2WIN - chains A and B of the 8 polymer chains in the assembly; structure by X-ray diffraction, 3.90 A resolution.

Chain A:
Protein: Complement C3 beta chain
From: Homo sapiens
Notes: fragment: complement c3b beta chain, residues 23-667
UniProtKB: P01024 (CO3_HUMAN); residues 1-645 here correspond to UniProt positions 23-667 (UniProt number = residue number + 22)
Sequence (645 residues; each row starts with the number of its first residue):
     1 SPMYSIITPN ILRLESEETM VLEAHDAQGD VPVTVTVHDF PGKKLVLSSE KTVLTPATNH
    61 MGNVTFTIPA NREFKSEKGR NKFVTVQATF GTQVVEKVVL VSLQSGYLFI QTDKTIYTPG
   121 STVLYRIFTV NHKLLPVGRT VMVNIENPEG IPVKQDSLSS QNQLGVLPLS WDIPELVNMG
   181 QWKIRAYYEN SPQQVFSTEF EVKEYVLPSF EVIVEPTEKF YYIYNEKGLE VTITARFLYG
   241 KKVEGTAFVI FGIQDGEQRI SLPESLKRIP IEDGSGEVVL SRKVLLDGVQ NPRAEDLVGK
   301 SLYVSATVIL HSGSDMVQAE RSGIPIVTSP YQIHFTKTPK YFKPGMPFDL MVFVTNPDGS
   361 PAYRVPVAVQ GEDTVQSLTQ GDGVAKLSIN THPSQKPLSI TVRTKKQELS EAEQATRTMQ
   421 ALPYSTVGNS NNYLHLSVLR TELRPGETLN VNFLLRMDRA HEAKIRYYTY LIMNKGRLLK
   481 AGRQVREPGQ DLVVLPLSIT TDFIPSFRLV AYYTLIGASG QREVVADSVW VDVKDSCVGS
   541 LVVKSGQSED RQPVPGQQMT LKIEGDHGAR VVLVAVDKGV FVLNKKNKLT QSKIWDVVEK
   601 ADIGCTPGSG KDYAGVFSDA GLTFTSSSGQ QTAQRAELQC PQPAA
Not modelled in the structure: 73-77, 291-292
Cystine bridges: Cys605-Cys640
Covalently attached groups: N-acetylglucosamine (NAG) linked to Asn63

Chain B:
Protein: Complement C3B alpha' chain
From: Homo sapiens
Notes: fragment: complement c3b alpha' chain, residues 749-1663
UniProtKB: P01024 (CO3_HUMAN); residues 727-1641 here correspond to UniProt positions 749-1663 (UniProt number = residue number + 22)
Sequence (915 residues; each row starts with the number of its first residue):
   727 SNLDEDIIAE ENIVSRSEFP ESWLWNVEDL KEPPKNGIST KLMNIFLKDS ITTWEILAVS
   787 MSDKKGICVA DPFEVTVMQD FFIDLRLPYS VVRNEQVEIR AVLYNYRQNQ ELKVRVELLH
   847 NPAFCSLATT KRRHQQTVTI PPKSSLSVPY VIVPLKTGLQ EVEVKAAVYH HFISDGVRKS
   907 LKVVPEGIRM NKTVAVRTLD PERLGREGVQ KEDIPPADLS DQVPDTESET RILLQGTPVA
   967 QMTEDAVDAE RLKHLIVTPS GCGEQNMIGM TPTVIAVHYL DETEQWEKFG LEKRQGALEL
  1027 IKKGYTQQLA FRQPSSAFAA FVKRAPSTWL TAYVVKVFSL AVNLIAIDSQ VLCGAVKWLI
  1087 LEKQKPDGVF QEDAPVIHQE MIGGLRNNNE KDMALTAFVL ISLQEAKDIC EEQVNSLPGS
  1147 ITKAGDFLEA NYMNLQRSYT VAIAGYALAQ MGRLKGPLLN KFLTTAKDKN RWEDPGKQLY
  1207 NVEATSYALL ALLQLKDFDF VPPVVRWLNE QRYYGGGYGS TQATFMVFQA LAQYQKDAPD
  1267 HQELNLDVSL QLPSRSSKIT HRIHWESASL LRSEETKENE GFTVTAEGKG QGTLSVVTMY
  1327 HAKAKDQLTC NKFDLKVTIK PAPETEKRPQ DAKNTMILEI CTRYRGDQDA TMSILDISMM
  1387 TGFAPDTDDL KQLANGVDRY ISKYELDKAF SDRNTLIIYL DKVSHSEDDC LAFKVHQYFN
  1447 VELIQPGAVK VYAYYNLEES CTRFYHPEKE DGKLNKLCRD ELCRCAEENC FIQKSDDKVT
  1507 LEERLDKACE PGVDYVYKTR LVKVQLSNDF DEYIMAIEQT IKSGSDEVQV GQQRTFISPI
  1567 KCREALKLEE KKHYLMWGLS SDFWGEKPNL SYIIGKDTWV EHWPEEDECQ DEENQKQCQD
  1627 LGAFTESMVV FGCPN
Not modelled in the structure: 727-728, 1042-1045, 1352-1357, 1499-1500
Cystine bridges: Cys851-Cys1491, Cys1079-Cys1136, Cys1336-Cys1467, Cys1367-Cys1436, Cys1484-Cys1489, Cys1496-Cys1568, Cys1515-Cys1639, Cys1615-Cys1624
Covalently attached groups: N-acetylglucosamine (NAG) linked to Asn917
Metal / ion sites: Mg2+: Asn1641 (shared with 3 residues of chain L)
What the authors report for this chain:
  - Mg2+ coordination: Asn1641

Chain A / chain B interface:
Pairs across the interface - 216 pairs, chain A then chain B:
  Phe40(A) with Leu1017(B), hydrophobic; Arg1020(B)
  Pro41(A) with Asp1007(B); Arg1020(B)
  Gly42(A) with Arg1020(B)
  Arg80(A) with Glu1010(B), salt bridge
  Phe83(A) with Glu1013(B); Leu1017(B), hydrophobic
  Glu96(A) with Gln1021(B), hydrogen bond
  Val98(A) with Leu1017(B), hydrophobic
  Gln111(A) with Leu783(B)
  Asp113(A) with Ser748(B), hydrogen bond; Trp751(B)
  Lys114(A) with Glu747(B), salt bridge; Ser748(B)
  Pro119(A) with Tyr815(B); Lys908(B), hydrogen bond (backbone-side chain)
  Leu124(A) with Trp751(B)
  Arg126(A) with Trp751(B)
  Phe128(A) with Val785(B), hydrophobic; Met787(B), hydrophobic
  Val130(A) with Met787(B), hydrophobic
  Leu134(A) with Gly792(B); Ile793(B), hydrogen bond (backbone-backbone)
  Leu135(A) with Asp789(B); Gly792(B)
  Pro136(A) with Ser788(B); Asp789(B)
  Ile151(A) with Leu1297(B), hydrophobic
  Pro152(A) with Ser1299(B)
  Val153(A) with Arg957(B)
  Leu164(A) with Met787(B)
  Gly165(A) with Met787(B)
  Glu175(A) with Lys908(B), salt bridge; Arg915(B), hydrogen bond (backbone-side chain)
  Leu176(A) with Glu953(B); Ser954(B); Glu955(B); Met1325(B); His1327(B)
  Val177(A) with Arg915(B), hydrogen bond (backbone-side chain); Met1325(B)
  Asn178(A) with Met1325(B)
  Met179(A) with Arg915(B), hydrogen bond
  Glu204(A) with Tyr815(B)
  Tyr205(A) with Glu747(B), hydrogen bond; Tyr815(B)
  Val206(A) with Leu813(B); Tyr815(B)
  Leu207(A) with Glu747(B); Arg812(B), hydrogen bond (backbone-side chain)
  Pro208(A) with Arg812(B)
  Ser209(A) with Asp810(B); Arg812(B)
  Phe237(A) with Tyr830(B); Tyr832(B)
  Leu238(A) with Thr778(B); Thr779(B), hydrogen bond (backbone-side chain)
  Tyr239(A) with Ile777(B); Thr779(B); Thr802(B); Met804(B); Phe808(B); Tyr830(B); Tyr832(B), hydrogen bond
  Lys241(A) with Met804(B); Tyr832(B)
  Thr246(A) with Tyr1425(B), hydrogen bond
  Phe248(A) with Met1378(B), hydrophobic; Tyr1425(B), hydrophobic; Tyr1460(B), hydrophobic
  Ile250(A) with Tyr1460(B)
  Leu266(A) with Met1378(B), hydrophobic; Tyr1460(B)
  Arg268(A) with Met1378(B), hydrogen bond; Tyr1406(B); Asp1427(B), salt bridge
  Pro270(A) with Tyr1406(B)
  Thr307(A) with Tyr1460(B)
  Ile309(A) with Tyr1458(B)
  Leu310(A) with Ile1423(B)
  His311(A) with Ser1408(B), hydrogen bond; Tyr1410(B); Glu1411(B); Ile1423(B)
  Ser312(A) with Arg826(B); Ser873(B); Ile1423(B)
  Gly313(A) with Asp1382(B); Ile1423(B)
  Ser314(A) with Arg826(B); Val828(B); Ser873(B)
  Asp315(A) with Arg812(B), salt bridge
  Met316(A) with Tyr1460(B)
  Gln318(A) with Tyr1460(B); Tyr1461(B)
  Cys537(A) with Cys794(B), disulfide; Val795(B)
  Val538(A) with Lys791(B)
  Gly539(A) with Lys791(B)
  Ser540(A) with Ile764(B)
  Leu541(A) with Ala784(B); Val785(B); Ser786(B); Cys794(B); Ala796(B)
  Val543(A) with Ala784(B), hydrophobic; Phe799(B)
  Lys544(A) with Phe799(B)
  Ser545(A) with Phe799(B)
  Gln552(A) with Thr802(B); Met804(B)
  Pro553(A) with Leu773(B), hydrophobic; Thr802(B); Met804(B)
  Pro555(A) with Lys774(B); Asp775(B); Ile777(B), hydrophobic; Val803(B)
  Gly556(A) with Leu773(B), hydrogen bond (backbone-backbone); Lys774(B), hydrogen bond (backbone-backbone)
  Gln557(A) with Leu773(B), hydrogen bond (backbone-backbone)
  Gln558(A) with Asn770(B), hydrogen bond; Ile771(B); Phe772(B)
  Met559(A) with Met769(B); Asn770(B); Ile771(B), hydrogen bond (backbone-backbone); Leu773(B), hydrophobic; Val801(B), hydrophobic
  Thr560(A) with Leu768(B); Met769(B)
  Leu561(A) with Lys767(B); Leu768(B); Met769(B), hydrogen bond (backbone-backbone); Ile782(B), hydrophobic
  Lys562(A) with Thr766(B); Lys767(B); Leu768(B)
  Ile563(A) with Leu756(B); Ser765(B); Thr766(B); Lys767(B), hydrogen bond (backbone-backbone); Met769(B), hydrophobic
  Glu564(A) with Ile764(B); Ser765(B)
  Gly565(A) with Leu756(B); Ile764(B); Ser765(B), hydrogen bond (backbone-backbone)
  Asp566(A) with Leu756(B); Gly763(B); Lys791(B)
  His567(A) with Leu756(B); Lys757(B), hydrogen bond; Glu758(B); Pro760(B); Ser765(B)
  Gly568(A) with Leu756(B), hydrogen bond (backbone-backbone); Lys757(B)
  Ala569(A) with Asp755(B); Leu756(B), hydrogen bond (backbone-backbone); Ser788(B)
  Arg570(A) with Val753(B); Glu754(B); Asp755(B), salt bridge; Val785(B); Ser786(B); Met787(B), hydrogen bond (backbone-backbone)
  Val571(A) with Val753(B); Glu754(B), hydrogen bond (backbone-backbone); Leu756(B), hydrophobic; Val785(B); Ser786(B)
  Val572(A) with Asn752(B); Val753(B), hydrophobic; Leu783(B); Ala784(B); Val785(B), hydrogen bond (backbone-backbone)
  Leu573(A) with Leu750(B); Trp751(B); Asn752(B), hydrogen bond (backbone-backbone); Met769(B), hydrophobic; Leu783(B); Ala784(B), hydrophobic
  Val574(A) with Trp749(B); Leu750(B), hydrogen bond (backbone-backbone); Trp751(B), hydrophobic; Glu781(B); Ile782(B); Leu783(B), hydrogen bond (backbone-backbone)
  Ala575(A) with Ser748(B); Trp749(B), hydrogen bond (backbone-backbone); Leu750(B), hydrophobic; Glu781(B)
  Val576(A) with Glu747(B); Ser748(B); Trp780(B); Glu781(B), hydrogen bond (backbone-backbone)
  Asp577(A) with Glu747(B), hydrogen bond (backbone-backbone); Thr778(B), hydrogen bond; Thr779(B); Trp780(B)
  Lys578(A) with Thr779(B), hydrogen bond (backbone-backbone); Glu800(B), salt bridge
  Phe581(A) with Glu781(B)
  Lys588(A) with Glu781(B), salt bridge
  Leu589(A) with Val795(B)
  Gln591(A) with Ile793(B); Cys794(B); Val795(B), hydrogen bond (side chain-backbone)
  Ile594(A) with Val795(B), hydrophobic
  Gln631(A) with Glu1018(B)
  Gln634(A) with Glu1013(B); Gly1016(B); Leu1017(B)
Other interface residues (no listed pair), chain A (107 interface residues in all): Asn81, Phe109, Thr118, Tyr125, Val166, Glu244, Lys267, Thr501, Val554, Val580, Thr590, Ala636
Other interface residues (no listed pair), chain B (99 interface residues in all): Arg742, Lys790, Pro814, Leu959, Trp1012, Glu1301, Ile1380, Thr1421
Disulfides between the chains: Cys537(A)-Cys794(B)

In short:
107 residues of chain A face 99 of chain B across their interface; the contacts include 1 disulfide bond, 37
hydrogen bonds and 8 salt bridges. Polar contacts include Arg80(A)-Glu1010(B), Lys114(A)-Glu747(B) and
Glu175(A)-Lys908(B). N-acetylglucosamine is covalently linked to Asn63(A). N-acetylglucosamine is covalently
linked to Asn917(B). From the paper: Mg2+ coordination by Asn1641(B).
Here chain A is Complement C3 beta chain and chain B is Complement C3B alpha' chain, both from Homo sapiens.
Entry 2WIN (C3 convertase (C3bBb) stabilized by SCIN) was determined by X-ray diffraction.
